Entry 7KHB (electron microscopy, 3.53 A resolution); this record covers chains F and Y of the 8 polymer chains in the assembly.

# Chain F
Molecule: RNA polymerase sigma factor RpoD
Organism: Escherichia coli (strain K12)
UniProt: P00579 (RPOD_ECOLI); residues 1-613 here = UniProt positions 1-613
Chain sequence (613 residues; row label = number of the first residue in the row):
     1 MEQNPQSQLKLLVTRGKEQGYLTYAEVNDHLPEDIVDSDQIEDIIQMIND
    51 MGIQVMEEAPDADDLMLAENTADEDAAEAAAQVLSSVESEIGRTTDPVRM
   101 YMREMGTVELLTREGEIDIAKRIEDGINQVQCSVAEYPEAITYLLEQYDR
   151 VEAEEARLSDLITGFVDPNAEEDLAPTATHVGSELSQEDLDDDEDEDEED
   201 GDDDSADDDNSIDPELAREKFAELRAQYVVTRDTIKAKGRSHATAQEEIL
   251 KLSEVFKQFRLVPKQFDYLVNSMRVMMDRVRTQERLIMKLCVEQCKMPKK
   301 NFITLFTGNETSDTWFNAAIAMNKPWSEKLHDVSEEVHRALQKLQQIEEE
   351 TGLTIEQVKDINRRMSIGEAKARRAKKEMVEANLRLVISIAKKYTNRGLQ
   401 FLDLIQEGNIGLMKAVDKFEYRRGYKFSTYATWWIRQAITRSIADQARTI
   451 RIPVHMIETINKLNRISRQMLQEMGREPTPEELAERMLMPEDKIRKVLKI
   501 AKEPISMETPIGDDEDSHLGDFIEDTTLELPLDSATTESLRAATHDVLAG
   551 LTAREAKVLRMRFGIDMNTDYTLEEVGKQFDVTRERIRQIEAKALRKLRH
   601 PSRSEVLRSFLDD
Not modelled in the structure: 1-90, 168-212, 237-242, 613
Curated features (UniProtKB/Swiss-Prot):
  - DNA-binding region: Leu573 to Ala592 (H-T-H motif)
  - region: Arg584 to Arg599 (Interaction with anti-sigma factors)
  - motif: Asp403 to Gln406 (Interaction with polymerase core subunit RpoC)
  - site: Arg562 (Interaction with anti-sigma factors)
  - mutagenesis: Ala553 (A553D: Disrupts the interaction with Escherichia phage lambda antitermination protein Q), Arg596 (R596D/E: 2-fold reduction in activation of class II Crp-dependent promoters)
What the authors report for this chain:
  - binding site for the 64-nt DNA strand: Arg99, Met102
  - binding site for the 64-nt DNA strand (chain Y): Phe522
  - conformationally variable residues (loop rearrangement): Glu515

# Chain Y
Molecule: 64-nt DNA strand
Organism: Escherichia coli K-12
Sequence (64 nucleotides; each row starts with the number of its first residue):
     1 CTCGTAGAGTCCGTGTCAGTGGTGGCGCATTATAGGGAGTTATTCCGGCC
    51 TGACAAGAGGAAAT

# How chain F and chain Y interact
Residue-residue contacts (31):
  Tyr394(F) - DA32(Y)  hydrogen bond to the base
  Asn396(F) - DT31(Y)  base contact
  Arg397(F) - DT31(Y)  sugar contact
  Arg397(F) - DA32(Y)  hydrogen bond to the phosphate
  Trp433(F) - DA34(Y)  base contact
  Arg436(F) - DA32(Y)  base contact
  Arg436(F) - DT33(Y)  base contact
  Gln437(F) - DA34(Y)  hydrogen bond to the base
  Gln437(F) - DG35(Y)  base contact
  Thr440(F) - DA32(Y)  base contact
  Glu458(F) - DG35(Y)  base contact
  Lys462(F) - DG35(Y)  salt bridge to the phosphate
  Arg465(F) - DT33(Y)  phosphate contact
  Arg465(F) - DA34(Y)  salt bridge to the phosphate
  Arg465(F) - DG35(Y)  salt bridge to the phosphate
  Ile505(F) - DC28(Y)  base contact
  Thr509(F) - DC28(Y)  base contact
  Ile511(F) - DG25(Y)  base contact
  Ile511(F) - DC26(Y)  base contact
  Gly512(F) - DC26(Y)  sugar contact
  Asp514(F) - DT23(Y)  base contact
  Asp514(F) - DG24(Y)  base contact
  Arg562(F) - DA53(Y)  salt bridge to the phosphate
  Thr572(F) - DG52(Y)  sugar contact
  Thr572(F) - DA53(Y)  hydrogen bond to the phosphate
  Leu573(F) - DG52(Y)  sugar contact
  Leu573(F) - DA53(Y)  phosphate contact
  Glu585(F) - DC54(Y)  hydrogen bond to the base
  Glu585(F) - DA55(Y)  base contact
  Arg588(F) - DC54(Y)  salt bridge to the phosphate
  Gln589(F) - DA56(Y)  base contact
Other interface residues (no listed pair), chain F (26 interface residues in all): Thr395, Arg468, Pro510, Ser517, Phe522
Other interface residues (no listed pair), chain Y (17 interface residues in all): DG27, DG57

# Overview
Chain F and chain Y form an interface of 26 and 17 residues respectively, with 5 hydrogen bonds and 5 salt
bridges. Polar pairs include Tyr394(F)-DA32(Y), Gln437(F)-DA34(Y) and Glu585(F)-DC54(Y). From the paper: a
binding site for the 64-nt DNA strand at Arg99(F) and Met102(F); a binding site for the 64-nt DNA strand
(chain Y) at Phe522(F).
Chain F is RNA polymerase sigma factor RpoD (Escherichia coli (strain K12)) and chain Y is a 64-nt DNA strand
(Escherichia coli K-12); the structure, Escherichia coli RNA polymerase and rrnBP1 promoter open complex, was
determined by electron microscopy (same publication as 7KHE, 7KHC and 7KHI).
